4O2B - chains C and D of the 6 polymer chains in the assembly; structure by X-ray diffraction, 2.30 A resolution.

Chain C:
Protein: Tubulin alpha-1B chain
Organism: Bos taurus
UniProtKB: P81947 (TBA1B_BOVIN); numbering as in UniProt (aligned over 1-451)
Sequence (451 residues; row label = number of the first residue in the row):
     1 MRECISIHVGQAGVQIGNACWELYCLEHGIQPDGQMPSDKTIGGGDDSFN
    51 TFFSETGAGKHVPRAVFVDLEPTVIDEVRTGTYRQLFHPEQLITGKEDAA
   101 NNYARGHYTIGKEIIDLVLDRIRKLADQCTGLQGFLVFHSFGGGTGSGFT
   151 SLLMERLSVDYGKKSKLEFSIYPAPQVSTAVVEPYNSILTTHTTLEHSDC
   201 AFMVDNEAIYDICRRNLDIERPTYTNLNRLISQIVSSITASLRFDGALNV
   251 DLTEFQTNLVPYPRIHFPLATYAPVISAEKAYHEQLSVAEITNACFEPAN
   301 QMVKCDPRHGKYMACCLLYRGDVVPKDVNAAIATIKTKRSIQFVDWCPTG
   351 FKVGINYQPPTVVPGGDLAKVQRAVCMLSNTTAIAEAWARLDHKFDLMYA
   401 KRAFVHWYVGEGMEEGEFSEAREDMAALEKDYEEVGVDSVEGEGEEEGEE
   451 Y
Unresolved in the structure: 441-451
Residues lining bound ligands:
  - GTP (guanosine-5'-triphosphate): Gly10, Gln11, Ala12, Gln15, Ile16, Asp69, Asp98, Ala99, Ala100, Asn101, Ser140, Gly142, Gly143, Gly144, Thr145, Gly146, Ile171, Pro173, Val177, Ser178, Thr179, Glu183, Asn206, Tyr224, Leu227, Asn228, Ile231
  - colchicine (LOC; N-[(7S)-1,2,3,10-tetramethoxy-9-oxo-6,7-dihydro-5H-benzo[d]heptalen-7-yl]ethanamide): Asn101, Ser178, Thr179, Ala180, Val181

Chain D:
Protein: Tubulin beta-2B chain
Organism: Bos taurus
UniProtKB: Q6B856 (TBB2B_BOVIN); the author numbering skips numbers that UniProt does not, so the offset changes along the chain: 1-42 = UniProt 1-42; 45-360 = UniProt 43-358; 369-455 = UniProt 359-445
Sequence (445 residues; each row starts with the number of its first residue; note: 10 numbers in that range are skipped by the numbering (no residue carries them; nothing is unmodelled there)):
     1 MREIVHIQAGQCGNQIGAKFWEVISDEHGIDPTGSYHGDSDL
    45 QLERINVYYNEATGNKYVPRAILVDLEPGTMDSVRSGPFGQIFRPDNFVF
    95 GQSGAGNNWAKGHYTEGAELVDSVLDVVRKESESCDCLQGFQLTHSLGGG
   145 TGSGMGTLLISKIREEYPDRIMNTFSVMPSPKVSDTVVEPYNATLSVHQL
   195 VENTDETYCIDNEALYDICFRTLKLTTPTYGDLNHLVSATMSGVTTCLRF
   245 PGQLNADLRKLAVNMVPFPRLHFFMPGFAPLTSRGSQQYRALTVPELTQQ
   295 MFDSKNMMAACDPRHGRYLTVAAIFRGRMSMKEVDEQMLNVQNKNSSYFV
   345 EWIPNNVKTAVCDIPP
   369 RGLKMSATFIGNSTAIQELFKRISEQFTAMFRRKAFLHWYTGEGMDEMEF
   419 TEAESNMNDLVSEYQQYQDATADEQGEFEEEEGEDEA
Unresolved in the structure: 276-285, 442-455
Metal / ion sites: Mg2+: Gln11, Asp179 (together with GDP)
Residues lining bound ligands:
  - GDP (guanosine-5'-diphosphate): Ala9, Gly10, Gln11, Cys12, Gln15, Ile16, Asp69, Ala99, Asn101, Ser140, Gly142, Gly143, Gly144, Thr145, Gly146, Val171, Pro173, Val177, Asp179, Glu183, Asn206, Leu209, Tyr224, Leu227, Asn228, Val231
  - colchicine (LOC; N-[(7S)-1,2,3,10-tetramethoxy-9-oxo-6,7-dihydro-5H-benzo[d]heptalen-7-yl]ethanamide): Val238, Cys241, Leu242, Leu248, Ala250, Asp251, Lys254, Leu255, Asn258, Met259, Thr314, Val315, Ala316, Ala317, Ile318, Asn350, Lys352, Thr353, Ala354, Ile378

Interface between chain C and chain D:
Residue-residue contacts - 60 pairs, chain C then chain D:
  Gln11(C) with Asn249(D), hydrogen bond
  Glu71(C) with Met1(D); Arg2(D), salt bridge; Asn249(D), hydrogen bond
  Pro72(C) with Met1(D)
  Thr73(C) with Met1(D); Asn249(D), hydrogen bond
  Val74(C) with Asn249(D)
  Lys96(C) with Met1(D); Asp130(D), salt bridge; Cys131(D)
  Glu97(C) with Cys131(D); Arg164(D), salt bridge
  Asp98(C) with Arg2(D), salt bridge; Asp251(D); Lys254(D), salt bridge
  Ala100(C) with Arg253(D); Lys254(D); Val257(D)
  Asn101(C) with Lys254(D); Asn258(D), hydrogen bond
  Arg105(C) with Arg253(D)
  Pro175(C) with Asn349(D)
  Thr179(C) with Lys352(D), hydrogen bond (backbone-side chain)
  Ala180(C) with Asn258(D)
  Val181(C) with Asn258(D), hydrogen bond (backbone-side chain); Asn349(D); Asn350(D)
  Val182(C) with Val257(D); Asn258(D)
  Glu220(C) with Lys326(D)
  Arg221(C) with Lys326(D); Asp329(D), salt bridge; Glu330(D)
  Lys394(C) with Asn349(D), hydrogen bond
  Leu397(C) with Glu345(D); Trp346(D); Pro348(D), hydrophobic
  Met398(C) with Trp346(D), hydrogen bond (backbone-backbone); Pro348(D)
  Lys401(C) with Phe262(D); Trp346(D); Ala438(D); Thr439(D), hydrogen bond (side chain-backbone)
  Arg402(C) with Phe262(D)
  Ala403(C) with Pro261(D); Phe262(D), hydrophobic
  Phe404(C) with Val257(D); Asn258(D); Val260(D); Pro261(D), hydrogen bond (backbone-backbone); Thr314(D); Ile347(D), hydrophobic
  His406(C) with Val260(D), hydrogen bond (side chain-backbone); Pro261(D), hydrogen bond (side chain-backbone); Phe262(D); Pro263(D)
  Trp407(C) with Ala256(D), hydrogen bond (side chain-backbone); Val257(D); Val260(D), hydrogen bond (side chain-backbone)
Other interface residues (no listed pair), chain C (29 interface residues in all): Tyr224, Glu411
Other interface residues (no listed pair), chain D (34 interface residues in all): Asp199, Gln247, Met259, Met325, Ala440

Overview:
29 residues of chain C and 34 residues of chain D are in contact; the contacts include 14 hydrogen bonds and 6
salt bridges. Polar pairs include Glu71(C)-Arg2(D), Lys96(C)-Asp130(D) and Glu97(C)-Arg164(D). Colchicine is
bound between chain C and chain D. Ligands of chain C: GTP.
Here chain C is Tubulin alpha-1B chain and chain D is Tubulin beta-2B chain, both from Bos taurus. Entry 4O2B
(Tubulin-Colchicine complex) was determined by X-ray diffraction (same publication as 4O2A).
